PDB entry 6WMP | electron microscopy, 2.98 A resolution | chains B and C of the 8 polymer chains in the assembly

== Chain B ==
Name: DNA-directed RNA polymerase subunit alpha 2
Organism: Francisella tularensis subsp. holarctica (strain LVS)
Notes: EC 2.7.7.6
Reference sequence: Q2A4H7 (RPOA2_FRATH); numbering as in UniProt (aligned over 1-317)
Sequence (317 residues; each row starts with the number of its first residue):
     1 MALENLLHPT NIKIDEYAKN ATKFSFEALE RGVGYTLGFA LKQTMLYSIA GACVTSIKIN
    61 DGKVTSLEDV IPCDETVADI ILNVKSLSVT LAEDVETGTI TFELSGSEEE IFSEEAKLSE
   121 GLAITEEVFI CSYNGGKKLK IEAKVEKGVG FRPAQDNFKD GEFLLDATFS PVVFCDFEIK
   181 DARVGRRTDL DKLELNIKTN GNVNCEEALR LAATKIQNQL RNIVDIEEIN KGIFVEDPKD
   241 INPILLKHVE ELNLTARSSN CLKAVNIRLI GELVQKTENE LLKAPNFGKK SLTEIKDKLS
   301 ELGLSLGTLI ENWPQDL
Unresolved in the structure: 1-2, 233-317

== Chain C ==
Name: DNA-directed RNA polymerase subunit beta
Organism: Francisella tularensis subsp. holarctica (strain LVS)
Notes: EC 2.7.7.6
Reference sequence: Q2A1M7 (RPOB_FRATH); residues 1-1358 here = UniProt positions 1-1358
Sequence (1358 residues; numbered 1 to 1358; the number before each row is that of its first residue):
     1 MSYSYAEKKR IRKEFGVLPH ILDVPYLLSI QTESYKKFLT VDAAKGRLHS GLEIVLKQSF
    61 PVESKNGQYE LHYVDYQIGE PTFDETECQV RGATYDAPLN VKLRLVVYNK DALPNEKIVE
   121 DIREEYVYMG DIPLMTTNGT FIINGTERVV VSQLHRSPGA FFSKDDSEEG AFSARIIPYR
   181 GSWLDFEFDS KGIIWARIDR KRKFCATVIL KALGYTQEQI LENFSESKTI TFNSKGFALR
   241 LDNLSNMKGE LLKFDIVDAQ DNVIVKKNKK LTSRDVKKIK DAGVDSVAID FDLVSTLRVA
   301 KDIVNEATGE VIAYANDDVT ESLLKSCVEV GMLELEVIDF ITTERGRYIS DTLKYDLTRN
   361 TDEALVEIYK VLRPGDPPAA ASVKALFEGL FFIESRYSLS DIGRMKLNAR LGSDKVSKDI
   421 YTLENSDIVG VIEELINIRD GKGKVDDIDH LGNRRVRSVG EMVENQFRIG LYRVEKGIRE
   481 SMSLVHKDKL MPKDIVNSKP ITAAIKEFFT SGALSQFMDQ DNPLSEVTHK RRISALGPGG
   541 LSRDRAGFEV RDVHATHYGR LCPIETPEGP NIGLINSLAS YARVNDYGFL EAPYRKVVDG
   601 KVTDEIEYLS AIDEDNYVIA QASTKLDENN HFVEDIIQCR SGGEAIFTES SRVQYMDVSA
   661 KQMVSAAAAL IPFLEHDDAN RVLMGANMQR QAVPTLKSEK PLVGTGMEKI VARDSGNCII
   721 ARNVGEVAEV DSNRIVIKVD TEKSQTSNLV DIYSLTKFKR SNKNTCINQR PIVNVGDKVE
   781 AGDILADGFA TDFGELSLGH NLMVAFMPWN GYNFEDSILL SERIVKDDKY TSIHIEEFTC
   841 VARDTKLGPE EITADIPNVS ESSLAKLDES GIVHIGANVE AGDILVAKIT PKAEQQLTPE
   901 ERLLRAIFNE KASNVVDSSL RMPSGTSGTV INVQVFENDK GGKSKRALKI EKELIDKARK
   961 DFDEEFAVIE SVVKSSIEQE VVGAKIQKAK GLKKGAILTK EFLATLPLSK WLEISFEDEK
  1021 LEEKVQNARE YYEEAKIAID AKFEAKKKSI TQSNELSPGV LKTVKVFVAI KKRIQPGDKM
  1081 AGRHGNKGVV SRVLPVEDMP YMEDGTPVDV CLNPLGIPSR MNIGQILEAH LGLASYGLGK
  1141 KIEKTLEKTR KAAELRKTLE EVYNSVGDKK VNLEALNDEE ILTLCDNLKG GVPIATPVFD
  1201 GAKEEDIKSL LKIGGFATNG QMKLFDGRTG KPFDRHVTVG YMYMLKLDHL VDDKMHARST
  1261 GSYSLVTQQP LGGKAQFGGQ RFGEMEVWAL QAYGAAYTLR EMLTVKSDDI AGRSKMYKNI
  1321 VDGKLTMNVD VPESFNVLRN EVRALGIDMD FDYSSEEE
Unresolved in the structure: 224-344, 984-1022, 1357-1358

== Interface between chain B and chain C ==
Pairs across the interface - 5 pairs, chain B then chain C:
  Arg31(B) with Glu822(C), salt bridge; Pro1095(C)
  Tyr35(B) with Arg1228(C)
  Phe39(B) with Thr1229(C); Lys1231(C)
Interface residues without a listed pair, chain B (4 interface residues in all): Gln43

== In short ==
Chain B and chain C form an interface of 4 and 5 residues respectively, with 1 salt bridge. Its one
salt-bridged contact is Arg31(B)-Glu822(C).
Here chain B is DNA-directed RNA polymerase subunit alpha 2 and chain C is DNA-directed RNA polymerase subunit
beta, both from Francisella tularensis subsp. holarctica (strain LVS). Entry 6WMP (F. tularensis RNAPs70-iglA
DNA complex) was determined by electron microscopy, deposited together with 6WMU.
